7WKX - chains E and F of the 6 polymer chains in the assembly; structure by X-ray diffraction, 2.81 A resolution.

Chain E (and F):
Name: Interleukin-17A
Organism: Homo sapiens
Notes: chain F of this document is another copy of the same molecule, construct and numbering; everything in this record applies to it too
UniProt: Q16552 (IL17_HUMAN); residues 20-155 here = UniProt positions 20-155
Amino-acid sequence (151 residues; numbered 5 to 155; the number before each row is that of its first residue):
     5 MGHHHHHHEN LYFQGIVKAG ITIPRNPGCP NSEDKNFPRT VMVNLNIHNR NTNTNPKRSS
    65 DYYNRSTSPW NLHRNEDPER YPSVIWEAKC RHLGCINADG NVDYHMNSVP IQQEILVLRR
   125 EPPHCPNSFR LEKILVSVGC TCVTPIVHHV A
Unresolved in the structure: 5-42, 54-62, 129-131, 150-155 (chain F: 5-42, 54-62, 151-155)
Cystine bridges: C94-C144, C99-C146
Differences from the reference sequence: initiating methionine (5); expression tag (6-19)

Chain E / chain F interface:
Contacting residue pairs (97; chain E residue first):
  R43(E) with N48(F); L49(F), hydrogen bond (backbone-backbone); H52(F), hydrogen bond
  T44(E) with V47(F)
  V45(E) with M46(F); V47(F), hydrogen bond (backbone-backbone); L49(F), hydrophobic; F133(F), hydrophobic
  M46(E) with T44(F); V45(F); M46(F), hydrophobic; N131(F), hydrogen bond (backbone-backbone); S132(F); F133(F), hydrogen bond (backbone-backbone)
  V47(E) with R43(F); T44(F); V45(F), hydrogen bond (backbone-backbone); V47(F), hydrophobic; L122(F), hydrophobic; F133(F); L135(F)
  N48(E) with R43(F); F133(F), hydrogen bond (backbone-backbone); R134(F); L135(F), hydrogen bond (backbone-backbone)
  L49(E) with R43(F), hydrogen bond (backbone-backbone); V45(F), hydrophobic
  N50(E) with R43(F); R134(F), hydrogen bond (backbone-side chain); L135(F)
  I51(E) with R134(F); L135(F); K137(F)
  H52(E) with R134(F); L135(F), hydrogen bond (backbone-backbone); E136(F), salt bridge; K137(F), hydrogen bond (backbone-backbone)
  N53(E) with K137(F)
  Y66(E) with V113(F); V147(F), hydrophobic
  R69(E) with C146(F); V147(F); T148(F), hydrogen bond (side chain-backbone); P149(F); I150(F)
  S70(E) with T145(F), hydrogen bond; C146(F), hydrogen bond (side chain-backbone)
  T71(E) with C146(F), hydrogen bond (backbone-backbone)
  S72(E) with T145(F), hydrogen bond
  W74(E) with I115(F), hydrophobic
  Y85(E) with L120(F), hydrophobic; K137(F), hydrogen bond
  V113(E) with Y66(F), hydrophobic
  I115(E) with I115(F), hydrophobic; V142(F), hydrophobic; G143(F); C144(F)
  Q117(E) with Q117(F), hydrogen bond; I119(F); V142(F)
  I119(E) with Q117(F)
  L120(E) with I51(F), hydrophobic; Y85(F), hydrophobic; L120(F)
  L122(E) with V47(F), hydrophobic
  E125(E) with N48(F)
  S132(E) with V45(F)
  F133(E) with M46(F); V47(F); N48(F), hydrogen bond (backbone-backbone)
  R134(E) with V47(F); N48(F)
  L135(E) with V47(F); N48(F), hydrogen bond (backbone-backbone); L49(F), hydrophobic; N50(F), hydrogen bond (backbone-backbone); I51(F); L122(F), hydrophobic
  E136(E) with N50(F), hydrogen bond
  K137(E) with I51(F)
  V140(E) with Q117(F)
  V142(E) with I115(F); Q117(F)
  G143(E) with I115(F)
  C144(E) with T145(F), hydrogen bond (backbone-side chain)
  T145(E) with S70(F), hydrogen bond; S72(F), hydrogen bond; C144(F), hydrogen bond (side chain-backbone); T145(F)
  C146(E) with R69(F); S70(F), hydrogen bond (backbone-side chain); T71(F), hydrogen bond (backbone-backbone)
  V147(E) with Y66(F), hydrophobic; R69(F); S70(F)
  T148(E) with R69(F), hydrogen bond (backbone-side chain)
  P149(E) with R69(F)
Interface residues without a listed pair, chain E (43 interface residues in all): M110, P114, Q116
Interface residues without a listed pair, chain F (43 interface residues in all): W74, P86, M110, P114, V140

In short:
Chain E and chain F each contribute 43 residues to their interface, with 30 hydrogen bonds and 1 salt bridge.
Among the polar pairs are H52(E)-E136(F), R43(E)-H52(F) and N50(E)-R134(F).
Chain E and chain F are both Interleukin-17A (Homo sapiens); the structure, IL-17A in complex with the
humanized antibody HB0017, was determined by X-ray diffraction.
